3E54 - chains A and C of the 6 polymer chains in the assembly; structure by X-ray diffraction, 2.50 A resolution.

== Chain A ==
Molecule: RRNA intron-encoded endonuclease
From: Vulcanisaeta distributa
Notes: EC 3.1.-.-
UniProt: Q6L703 (Q6L703_9CREN); residue numbers follow UniProt; this construct covers 1-169
Sequence (169 residues; each row starts with the number of its first residue):
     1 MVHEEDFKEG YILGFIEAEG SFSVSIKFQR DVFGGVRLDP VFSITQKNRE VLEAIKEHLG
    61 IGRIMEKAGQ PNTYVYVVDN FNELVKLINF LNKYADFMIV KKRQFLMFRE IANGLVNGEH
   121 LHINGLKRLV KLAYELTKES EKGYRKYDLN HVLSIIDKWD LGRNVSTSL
Disordered / not traced: 1-3, 163-169
Sequence notes: engineered mutation Met65 (Ile in Q6L703), Met107 (Ile in Q6L703)

== Chain C ==
Molecule: 13-nt DNA strand
Sequence (13 nucleotides; numbered 490 to 502; the number before each row is that of its first residue):
   490 CTGACTCTCT TAA

== Chain A / chain C interface ==
Contacting residue pairs (29):
  Ala18(A) with DA502(C), phosphate contact
  Lys27(A) with DA493(C), base contact
  Gln29(A) with DT491(C), hydrogen bond to the base
  Asp31(A) with DC490(C), hydrogen bond to the base
  Val32(A) with DC490(C), phosphate contact; DT491(C), base contact
  Phe33(A) with DC490(C), hydrogen bond to the phosphate
  Arg37(A) with DT491(C), hydrogen bond to the base; DG492(C), hydrogen bond to the base; DA493(C), base contact
  Asp39(A) with DA493(C), base contact
  Arg63(A) with DA493(C), sugar contact; DC494(C), salt bridge to the phosphate
  Ala68(A) with DC496(C), base contact; DT497(C), base contact
  Asp79(A) with DA493(C), base contact
  Asn80(A) with DG492(C), phosphate contact; DA493(C), hydrogen bond to the phosphate
  Phe81(A) with DT491(C), sugar contact; DG492(C), hydrogen bond to the phosphate
  His120(A) with DC490(C), phosphate contact; DT491(C), salt bridge to the phosphate
  Glu141(A) with DT500(C), sugar contact; DA501(C), phosphate contact
  Lys142(A) with DT499(C), base contact; DT500(C), hydrogen bond to the base; DA501(C), sugar contact
  Tyr144(A) with DT497(C), hydrogen bond to the base; DC498(C), hydrogen bond to the sugar
Also at the interface, not in a pair above, chain A (19 interface residues in all): Glu19, Met65
Also at the interface, not in a pair above, chain C (13 interface residues in all): DT495

== Overview ==
19 residues of chain A and 13 residues of chain C are in contact; the contacts include 10 hydrogen bonds and 2
salt bridges. Polar pairs include Gln29(A)-DT491(C), Asp31(A)-DC490(C) and Arg37(A)-DT491(C).
Chain A is RRNA intron-encoded endonuclease (Vulcanisaeta distributa) and chain C is a 13-nt DNA strand; the
structure, Archaeal Intron-encoded Homing Endonuclease I-Vdi141I Complexed With DNA, was determined by X-ray
diffraction.
